PDB entry 6XQP | X-ray diffraction, 2.90 A resolution | chains A and F of the 4 polymer chains in the assembly

Chain A:
Molecule: Major histocompatibility complex class I-related gene protein
From: Homo sapiens
Reference sequence: Q95460 (HMR1_HUMAN); residues 1-270 here correspond to UniProt positions 23-292 (UniProt number = residue number + 22)
Amino-acid sequence (271 residues; row label = number of the first residue in the row; numbering starts at 0):
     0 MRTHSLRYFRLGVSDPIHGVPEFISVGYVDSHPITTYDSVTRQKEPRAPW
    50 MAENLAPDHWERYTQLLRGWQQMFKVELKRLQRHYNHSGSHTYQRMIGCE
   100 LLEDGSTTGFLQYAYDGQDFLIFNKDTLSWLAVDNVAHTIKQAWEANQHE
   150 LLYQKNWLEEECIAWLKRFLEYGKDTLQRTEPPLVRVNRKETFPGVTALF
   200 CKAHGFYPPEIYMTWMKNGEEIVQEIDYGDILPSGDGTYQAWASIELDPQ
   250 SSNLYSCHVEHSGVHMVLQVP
Not modelled in the structure: 0, 192-197, 215-223, 245-255, 270
Construct notes: initiating methionine (0); conflict Ser261 (Cys283 in Q95460)
UniProt features mapped onto this chain:
  - binding site (5-(2-oxoethylideneamino)-6-(D-ribitylamino)uracil): Arg9, Ser24, Lys43, Arg94, Tyr152, Gln153
  - binding site (5-(2-oxopropylideneamino)-6-(D-ribitylamino)uracil): Arg9, Ser24, Lys43, Arg94, Tyr152, Gln153
  - binding site (7-hydroxy-6-methyl-8-(1-D-ribityl)lumazine): Arg9, Ser24, Lys43, Arg94, Tyr152, Gln153
  - binding site (8-(9H-purin-6-yl)-2-oxa-8-azabicyclo[3.3.1]nona-3,6-diene-4,6-dicarbaldehyde): Arg9, Lys43, His58, Arg94
  - binding site (2-amino-4-oxopteridine-6-carbaldehyde): Lys43
  - binding site (pyridoxal): Lys43
  - glycosylation: Asn85 (N-linked (GlcNAc...) asparagine)
Disulfide bonds: Cys98-Cys161, Cys200-Cys256
Covalently attached groups: compound 2LJ linked to Lys43
Ligand contacts: 2LJ (1-deoxy-1-({2,6-dioxo-5-[(E)-propylideneamino]-1,2,3,6-tetrahydropyrimidin-4-yl}amino)-D-ribitol): Tyr7, Phe8, Arg9, Ser24, Thr34, His58, Tyr62, Leu66, Trp69, Arg94, Ile96, Tyr152, Gln153, Trp156
From the paper describing this entry:
  - binding site for 2LJ: Lys43, Tyr152
  - conformationally variable residues (helix shift): Trp143 to Asn155

Chain F:
Molecule: TRBV29-1
From: Homo sapiens
Amino-acid sequence (248 residues; numbered 1 to 248; the number before each row is that of its first residue):
     1 MSAVISQKPSRDICQRGTSLTIQCQVDSQVTMMFWYRQQPGQSLTLIATA
    51 NQGSEATYESGFVIDKFPISRPNLTFSTLTVSNMSPEDSSIYLCSVGGDS
   101 LIGNQPQHFGDGTRLSILEDLKNVFPPEVAVFEPSEAEISHTQKATLVCL
   151 ATGFYPDHVELSWWVNGKEVHSGVCTDPQPLKEQPALNDSRYALSSRLRV
   201 SATFWQNPRNHFRCQVQFYGLSENDEWTQDRAKPVTQIVSAEAWGRAD
Not modelled in the structure: 1, 248
Disulfide bonds: Cys24-Cys94, Cys149-Cys214
From the paper describing this entry:
  - contacts within the chain: Thr31-Asp99 (hydrogen bond), Met32-Gly97 (hydrogen bond)
  - binding site for 2LJ: Asp99

Chain A / chain F interface:
Contacting residue pairs (24; chain A residue first):
  Arg61(A) - Met32(F)
  Gln64(A) - Asn51(F)
  Trp69(A) - Asp99(F)  hydrogen bond
  Gln71(A) - Gln52(F)
  Gln71(A) - Leu74(F)
  Met72(A) - Thr31(F)
  Met72(A) - Ser100(F)
  Met72(A) - Leu101(F)
  Val75(A) - Gln29(F)
  Val75(A) - Leu101(F)  hydrophobic
  Glu76(A) - Leu101(F)
  Arg79(A) - Leu101(F)  hydrogen bond (side chain-backbone)
  Ala142(A) - Ile102(F)
  Trp143(A) - Leu101(F)  hydrogen bond (side chain-backbone)
  Trp143(A) - Ile102(F)
  Trp143(A) - Gly103(F)
  Asn146(A) - Ile102(F)  hydrogen bond (side chain-backbone)
  Asn146(A) - Gly103(F)
  Asn146(A) - Asn104(F)  hydrogen bond (side chain-backbone)
  His148(A) - Asn104(F)  hydrogen bond (side chain-backbone)
  His148(A) - Pro106(F)
  Glu149(A) - Gly103(F)
  Glu149(A) - Asn104(F)  hydrogen bond (side chain-backbone)
  Tyr152(A) - Asn104(F)
Other interface residues (no listed pair), chain A (17 interface residues in all): Leu65, Arg67, Gly68
Other interface residues (no listed pair), chain F (15 interface residues in all): Ser54, Gln105
The authors on this interface:
  - pairs named by the authors: Gln64(A)-Asn51(F) (hydrogen bond), Arg79(A)-Leu101(F) (hydrogen bond), Trp143(A)-Leu101(F) (hydrogen bond), Gln29(F)-Met72(A), Gln29(F)-Val75(A), Thr31(F)-Gly68(A), Met32(F)-Arg61(A), Leu74(F)-Gln71(A), Leu74(F)-Met72(A), Asp99(F)-Trp69(A) (hydrophobic contact), Asp99(F)-Met72(A) (hydrophobic contact), Ser100(F)-Met72(A) (hydrophobic contact), Leu101(F)-Val75(A), Ile102(F)-Asn146(A), Ile102(F)-Ala142(A), Ile102(F)-Trp143(A), Gly103(F)-Trp143(A), Gly103(F)-Glu149(A), Asn104(F)-Asn146(A), Asn104(F)-Glu149(A), Asn104(F)-His148(A) (hydrogen bond), Asn104(F)-Tyr152(A), Pro106(F)-His148(A)
  - interface residues, chain F: Asp99(F), Ser100(F)

Summary:
17 residues of chain A face 15 of chain F across their interface; the contacts include 7 hydrogen bonds. Polar
contacts include Trp69(A)-Asp99(F), Arg79(A)-Leu101(F) and Trp143(A)-Leu101(F). The paper describes hydrogen
bonds between Gln64(A) and Asn51(F), Arg79(A) and Leu101(F) and Trp143(A) and Leu101(F) among others; contacts
between Gln29(F) and Met72(A), Gln29(F) and Val75(A) and Thr31(F) and Gly68(A) among others; hydrophobic
contacts between Asp99(F) and Trp69(A), Asp99(F) and Met72(A) and Ser100(F) and Met72(A). From the paper: a
binding site for 2LJ at Lys43(A), Tyr152(A) and Asp99(F); interface residues Asp99(F) and Ser100(F).
Chain A is Major histocompatibility complex class I-related gene protein and chain F is TRBV29-1, both from
Homo sapiens; the structure, Structure of human D462-E4 TCR in complex with human MR1-5-OP-RU, was determined
by X-ray diffraction (same publication as 6XQQ).
